9BER - chains C and I of the 12 polymer chains in the assembly; structure by electron microscopy, 4.10 A resolution (low resolution: residue-level contacts below are approximate; hydrogen-bond / salt-bridge calls are withheld).

[Chain C (and I)]
Protein: Envelope glycoprotein gp41
From: Human immunodeficiency virus 1
Notes: chain I of this document is another copy of the same molecule, construct and numbering; everything in this record applies to it too
UniProtKB: Q6BC19 (Q6BC19_9HIV1); residues 512-664 here correspond to UniProt positions 503-655 (UniProt number = residue number - 9)
Sequence (153 residues; numbered 512 to 664; the number before each row is that of its first residue):
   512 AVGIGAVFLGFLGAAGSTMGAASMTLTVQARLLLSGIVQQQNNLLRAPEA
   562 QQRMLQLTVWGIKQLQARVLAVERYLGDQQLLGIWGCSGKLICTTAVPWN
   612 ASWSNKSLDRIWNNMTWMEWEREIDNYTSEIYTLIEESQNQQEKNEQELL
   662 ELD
Not modelled in the structure: 512-518, 547-568, 662-664 (chain I: 512-518, 550-568, 662-664)
Construct notes: conflict Pro559 (Ile550 in Q6BC19)
Cystine bridges: Cys598-Cys604
Covalent attachments: N-acetylglucosamine (NAG) linked to Asn611, Asn616, Asn625, Asn637

[How chain C and chain I interact]
Pairs across the interface - 26 pairs, chain C then chain I:
  Ser534(C) - Asn651(I)
  Ser534(C) - Lys655(I)
  Met535(C) - Asn651(I)
  Leu537(C) - Asn651(I)
  Thr538(C) - Asn651(I)
  Ala541(C) - Gln591(I)
  Arg542(C) - Gln591(I)
  Arg542(C) - Glu647(I)
  Leu545(C) - Glu584(I)
  Leu545(C) - Leu587(I)
  Leu545(C) - Gly588(I)
  Leu545(C) - Gln591(I)
  Ile573(C) - Ile573(I)
  Leu576(C) - Leu576(I)
  Leu576(C) - Val580(I)
  Arg579(C) - Gln577(I)
  Arg579(C) - Leu581(I)
  Val583(C) - Glu584(I)
  Tyr586(C) - Leu587(I)
  Tyr586(C) - Gln591(I)
  Leu587(C) - Leu587(I)
  Gly600(C) - Gly594(I)
  Gly600(C) - Cys598(I)
  Lys601(C) - Glu654(I)
  Leu602(C) - Asn651(I)
  Ile603(C) - Glu654(I)
Also at the interface, not in a pair above, chain C (19 interface residues in all): Leu544, Ser599
Also at the interface, not in a pair above, chain I (19 interface residues in all): Ile595, Ser599, Thr644, Glu648

[Summary]
The chain C/chain I interface involves 19 residues from each chain. Covalently linked N-acetylglucosamine: at
Asn611(C), Asn616(C), Asn625(C) and Asn637(C).
Both chains are Envelope glycoprotein gp41 (Human immunodeficiency virus 1). Entry 9BER (Cryo-EM structure of
the HIV-1 JR-FL IDL Env trimer in complex with PGT122 Fab) was determined by electron microscopy (same
publication as 9BEW and 9BF6).
